PDB entry 2CES | X-ray diffraction, 2.15 A resolution | chain A

Chain A:
Molecule: Beta-glucosidase A
Source organism: Thermotoga maritima
Notes: EC 3.2.1.21
Reference sequence: Q08638 (BGLA_THEMA); residue numbers follow UniProt; this construct covers 2-446
Amino-acid sequence (468 residues; numbered -21 to 446; the number before each row is that of its first residue; numbers below 1 keep their minus sign (Met-21 is residue -21)):
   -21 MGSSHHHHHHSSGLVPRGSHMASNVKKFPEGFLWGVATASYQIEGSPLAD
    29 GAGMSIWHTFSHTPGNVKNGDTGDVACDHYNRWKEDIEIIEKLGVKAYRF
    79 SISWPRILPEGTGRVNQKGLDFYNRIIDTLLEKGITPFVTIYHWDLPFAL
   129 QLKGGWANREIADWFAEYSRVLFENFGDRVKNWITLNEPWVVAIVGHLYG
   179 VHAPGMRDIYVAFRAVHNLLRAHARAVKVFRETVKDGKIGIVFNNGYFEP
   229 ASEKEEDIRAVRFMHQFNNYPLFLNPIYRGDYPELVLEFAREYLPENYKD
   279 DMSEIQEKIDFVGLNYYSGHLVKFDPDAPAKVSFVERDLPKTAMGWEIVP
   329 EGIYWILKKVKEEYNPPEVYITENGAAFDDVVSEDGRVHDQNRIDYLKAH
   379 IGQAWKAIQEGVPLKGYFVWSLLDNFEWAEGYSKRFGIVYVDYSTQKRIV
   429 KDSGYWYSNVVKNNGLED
Not modelled in the structure: -21 to 2, 305-307, 446
Residues lining bound ligands: glucoimidazole (GIM): Gln20, His121, Trp122, Asn165, Glu166, Asn293, Tyr295, Trp324, Glu351, Trp398, Glu405, Trp406, Phe414
Swiss-Prot annotation at these positions:
  - active site: Glu166 (Proton donor), Glu351 (Nucleophile)

In short:
Ligands of chain A: glucoimidazole. From UniProt: active-site residues Glu166 and Glu351.
Chain A is Beta-glucosidase A (Thermotoga maritima); the structure, Beta-glucosidase from Thermotoga maritima
in complex with glucoimidazole, was determined by X-ray diffraction together with 2CEQ, 2CER and 2CET from the
same study.
